PDB entry 8FS4 | electron microscopy, 2.94 A resolution | chains F and G of the 11 polymer chains in the assembly

# Chain F
Protein: DNA damage checkpoint control protein MEC3
Organism: Saccharomyces cerevisiae
Reference sequence: Q02574 (MEC3_YEAST); residues 1-474 here = UniProt positions 1-474
Amino-acid sequence (474 residues; each row starts with the number of its first residue):
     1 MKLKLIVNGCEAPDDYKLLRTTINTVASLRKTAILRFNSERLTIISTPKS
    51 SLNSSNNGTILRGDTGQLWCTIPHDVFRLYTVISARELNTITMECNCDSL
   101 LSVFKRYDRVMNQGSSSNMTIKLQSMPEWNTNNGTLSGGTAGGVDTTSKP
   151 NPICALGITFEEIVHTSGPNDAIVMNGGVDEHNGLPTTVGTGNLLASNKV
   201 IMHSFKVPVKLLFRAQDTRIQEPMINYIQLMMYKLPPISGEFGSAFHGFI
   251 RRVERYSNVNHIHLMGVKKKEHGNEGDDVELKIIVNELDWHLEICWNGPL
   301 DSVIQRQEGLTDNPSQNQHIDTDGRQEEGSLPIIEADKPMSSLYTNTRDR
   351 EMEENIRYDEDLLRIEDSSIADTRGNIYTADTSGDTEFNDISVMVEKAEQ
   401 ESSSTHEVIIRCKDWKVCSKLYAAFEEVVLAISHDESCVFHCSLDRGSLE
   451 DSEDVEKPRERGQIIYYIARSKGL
Unresolved in the structure: 9-14, 51-53, 76, 85-88, 114-116, 125-151, 163-200, 269-277, 305-403, 446-459
UniProt features mapped onto this chain:
  - modified residue: Ser452 (Phosphoserine)

# Chain G
Protein: DNA damage checkpoint control protein RAD17
Organism: Saccharomyces cerevisiae
Reference sequence: A0A8H4BW58 (A0A8H4BW58_YEASX); residues 1-401 here = UniProt positions 1-401
Amino-acid sequence (401 residues; each row starts with the number of its first residue):
     1 MRINSELANKFSASTVHLEHITTALSCLTPFGSKDDVLIFIDADGLSFVR
    51 ENNHVIKIQLLLSRELFMSYSYRNETEDHMKLCVKINHILDSVSVMNRNS
   101 DDIVECTLSYDGHGSPFVLIFEDSFISERVEYSTYLIKDFDTNGLELDRE
   151 RISFEAIIKGEALHSALKDLKEIGCKECYVYAKTEANDENVFALISKSQL
   201 GFSKIKLPSNRSILEKLQVFDGDSTTVIDGFAVIGFFDFTSFDKIRKSTK
   251 IASKVLFRMDVHGVLSVNILSQTDDVIITDTTRPSNNRPGSIRQLQLPKD
   301 YPGIVIEVCMLEKESIDEAAQTEIELLMETNELGNRNSFKKSTIRKRYGT
   351 DKGNETSNDNLLQLNGKKIKLPSEEENNKNRESEDEENHCKYPTKDIPIF
   401 F
Unresolved in the structure: 1-8, 139-141, 273-301, 316-319, 331-401

# Interface between chain F and chain G
Contacting residue pairs - 29 pairs, chain F then chain G:
  Ala245(F) - Phe125(G)  hydrophobic
  Phe249(F) - Ile126(G)  hydrophobic
  Arg252(F) - Glu128(G)  salt bridge
  Arg255(F) - Val95(G)  hydrogen bond (side chain-backbone)
  Arg255(F) - Arg98(G)
  Tyr256(F) - Val95(G)  hydrophobic
  Tyr256(F) - Glu128(G)
  Asp289(F) - His88(G)  salt bridge
  Trp290(F) - His88(G)
  Trp290(F) - Asp91(G)
  Trp290(F) - Val130(G)  hydrophobic
  His291(F) - Arg129(G)
  His291(F) - Val130(G)
  His291(F) - Glu131(G)  salt bridge
  Leu292(F) - Arg129(G)
  Leu292(F) - Val130(G)  hydrophobic
  Glu293(F) - Ser127(G)
  Glu293(F) - Glu128(G)
  Glu293(F) - Arg129(G)  hydrogen bond (backbone-backbone)
  Glu293(F) - Glu131(G)
  Ile294(F) - Ile126(G)  hydrophobic
  Cys295(F) - Ile126(G)
  Cys295(F) - Ser127(G)  hydrogen bond (side chain-backbone)
  Trp296(F) - Phe125(G)
  Asn297(F) - Ser124(G)
  Asn297(F) - Phe125(G)  hydrogen bond (side chain-backbone)
  Asn297(F) - Ile126(G)
  Asn297(F) - Ser127(G)
  Gly298(F) - Phe125(G)
Also at the interface, not in a pair above, chain F (16 interface residues in all): Glu241
Also at the interface, not in a pair above, chain G (17 interface residues in all): Ser92, Met96, Asn99, Tyr132, Ser133

# In short
Chain F and chain G form an interface of 16 and 17 residues respectively; the contacts include 4 hydrogen
bonds and 3 salt bridges. Among the polar pairs are Arg252(F)-Glu128(G), Asp289(F)-His88(G) and
His291(F)-Glu131(G).
Here chain F is DNA damage checkpoint control protein MEC3 and chain G is DNA damage checkpoint control
protein RAD17, both from Saccharomyces cerevisiae. Entry 8FS4 (Structure of S. cerevisiae Rad24-RFC loading
the 9-1-1 clamp onto a 10-nt gapped DNA in step ...) was determined by electron microscopy together with 8FS3,
8FS5, 8FS6, 8FS7 and 8FS8 from the same study.
